Entry 2LTT (solution NMR); this record covers chains B and C of the 3 polymer chains in the assembly.

[Chain B]
Protein: Putative uncharacterized protein ydbC
From: Lactococcus lactis subsp. lactis
UniProt: Q9CIP3 (Q9CIP3_LACLA); residue numbers follow UniProt; this construct covers 1-72
Sequence (80 residues; row label = number of the first residue in the row):
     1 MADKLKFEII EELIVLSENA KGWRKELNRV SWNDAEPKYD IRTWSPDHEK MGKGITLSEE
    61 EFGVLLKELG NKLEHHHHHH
Unresolved in the structure: 75-80
Sequence notes: expression tag (73-80)
From the paper describing this entry:
  - binding site for the 17-nt DNA strand (chain C): Leu-5, Phe-7, Ala-20, Lys-21, Trp-23, Trp-32, Asn-33, Ala-35, Asp-40, Arg-42, Thr-43, Lys-50, Met-51, Lys-53, Thr-56, Glu-61

[Chain C]
Molecule: 17-nt DNA strand
Sequence (17 nucleotides; each row starts with the number of its first residue):
     1 TTTTTTTTTT TTTTTTT
Unresolved in the structure: 8-10

[Chain B / chain C interface]
Pairs across the interface (35; chain B residue first):
  Met-1(B) / DT14(C)  phosphate contact
  Met-1(B) / DT15(C)  phosphate contact
  Ala-2(B) / DT14(C)  phosphate contact
  Ala-2(B) / DT15(C)  phosphate contact
  Leu-5(B) / DT14(C)  base contact
  Leu-5(B) / DT15(C)  phosphate contact
  Phe-7(B) / DT14(C)  base contact
  Ala-20(B) / DT11(C)  base contact
  Lys-21(B) / DT11(C)  base contact
  Lys-21(B) / DT12(C)  phosphate contact
  Trp-23(B) / DT12(C)  base contact
  Trp-32(B) / DT15(C)  base contact
  Trp-32(B) / DT16(C)  phosphate contact
  Trp-32(B) / DT17(C)  base contact
  Asn-33(B) / DT15(C)  phosphate contact
  Asn-33(B) / DT16(C)  phosphate contact
  Ala-35(B) / DT16(C)  base contact
  Glu-36(B) / DT17(C)  sugar contact
  Lys-38(B) / DT17(C)  base contact
  Asp-40(B) / DT15(C)  base contact
  Arg-42(B) / DT14(C)  base contact
  Arg-42(B) / DT15(C)  base contact
  Thr-43(B) / DT12(C)  base contact
  Trp-44(B) / DT14(C)  base contact
  Lys-50(B) / DT13(C)  base contact
  Met-51(B) / DT13(C)  base contact
  Met-51(B) / DT14(C)  sugar contact
  Gly-52(B) / DT12(C)  base contact
  Gly-52(B) / DT14(C)  base contact
  Lys-53(B) / DT12(C)  base contact
  Lys-53(B) / DT14(C)  phosphate contact
  Lys-53(B) / DT15(C)  phosphate contact
  Thr-56(B) / DT17(C)  base contact
  Ser-58(B) / DT17(C)  base contact
  Glu-61(B) / DT17(C)  base contact
Interface residues without a listed pair, chain B (29 interface residues in all): Lys-6, Lys-25, Val-30, Ser-45, Glu-49, Leu-57
Interface residues without a listed pair, chain C (8 interface residues in all): DT7

[In short]
Chain B and chain C form an interface of 29 and 8 residues respectively. From the paper: a binding site for
the 17-nt DNA strand (chain C) at Leu-5(B), Phe-7(B) and Ala-20(B) among others.
Chain B is Putative uncharacterized protein ydbC (Lactococcus lactis subsp. lactis) and chain C is a 17-nt DNA
strand; the structure, Solution NMR Structure of YdbC:dT19G1 complex. Northeast Structural Genomics Consortium
(NESG) Target KR150, was determined by solution NMR.
